PDB entry 9GUT | electron microscopy, 2.80 A resolution | chains A and K of the 24 polymer chains in the assembly

== Chain A ==
Molecule: 16S ribosomal RNA
Source organism: Escherichia coli K-12
Sequence (3082 nucleotides; row label = number of the first residue in the row):
     1 AAAUUGAAGAGUUUGAUCAUGGCUCAGAUUGAACGCUGGCGGCAGGCCUA
    51 ACACAUGCAAGUCGAACGGUAACAGGAAGAAGCUUGCUUCUUUGCUGACG
   101 AGUGGCGGACGGGUGAGUAAUGUCUGGGAAACUGCCUGAUGGAGGGGGAU
   151 AACUACUGGAAACGGUAGCUAAUACCGCAUAACGUCGCAAGACCAAAGAG
   201 GGGUACCUUCGGGCCUCUUGCCAUCGGAUGUGCCCAGAUGGGAUUAGCUA
   251 GUAGGUGGGGUAACGGCUCACCUAGGCGACGAUCCCUAGCUGGUCUGAGA
   301 GGAUGACCAGCCACACUGGAACUGAGACACGGUCCAGACUCCUACGGGAG
   351 GCAGCAGUGGGGAAUAUUGCACAAUGGGCGCAAGCCUGAUGCAGCCAUGC
   401 CGCGUGUAUGAAGAAGGCCUUCGGGUUGUAAAGUACUUUCAGCGGGGAGG
   451 AAGGGAGUAAAGUUAAUACCUUUGCUCAUUGACGUUACCCGCAGAAGAAG
   501 CACCGGCUAACUCCGUGCCAGCAGCCXCGGUAAUACGGAGGGUGCAAGCG
   551 UUAAUCGGAAUUACUGGGCGUAAAGCGCACGCAGGCGGUUUGUUAAGUCA
   601 GAUGUGAAAUCCCCGGGCUCAACCUGGGAACUGCAUCUGAUACUGGCAAG
   651 CUUGAGUCUCGUAGAGGGGGGUAGAAUUCCAGGUGUAGCGGUGAAAUGCG
   701 UAGAGAUCUGGAGGAAUACCGGUGGCGAAGGCGGCCCCCUGGACGAAGAC
   751 UGACGCUCAGGUGCGAAAGCGUGGGGAGCAAACAGGAUUAGAUACCCUGG
   801 UAGUCCACGCCGUAAACGAUGUCGACUUGGAGGUUGUGCCCUUGAGGCGU
   851 GGCUUCCGGAGCUAACGCGUUAAGUCGACCGCCUGGGGAGUACGGCCGCA
   901 AGGUUAAAACUCAAAUGAAUUGACGGGGGCCCGCACAAGCGGUGGAGCAU
   951 GUGGUUUAAUUCGAUGXAACGCGAAGAACCUUACCUGGUCUUGACAUCCA
  1001 CGGAAGUUUUCAGAGAUGAGAAUGUGCCUUCGGGAACCGUGAGACAGGUG
  1051 CUGCAUGGCUGUCGUCAGCUCGUGUUGUGAAAUGUUGGGUUAAGUCCCGC
  1101 AACGAGCGCAACCCUUAUCCUUUGUUGCCAGCGGUCCGGCCGGGAACUCA
  1151 AAGGAGACUGCCAGUGAUAAACUGGAGGAAGGUGGGGAUGACGUCAAGUC
  1201 AUCAUGGCCCUUACGACCAGGGCUACACACGUGCUACAAUGGCGCAUACA
  1251 AAGAGAAGCGACCUCGCGAGAGCAAGCGGACCUCAUAAAGUGCGUCGUAG
  1301 UCCGGAUUGGAGUCUGCAACUCGACUCCAUGAAGUCGGAAUCGCUAGUAA
  1351 UCGUGGAUCAGAAUGCCACGGUGAAUACGUUCCCGGGCCUUGUACACACC
  1401 GCCCGUXACACCAUGGGAGUGGGUUGCAAAAGAAGUAGGUAGCUUAACCU
  1451 UCGGGAGGGCGCUUACCACUUUGUGAUUCAUGACUGGGGUGAAGUCGUAA
  1501 CAAGGUAACCGUAGGGGAACCUGCGGUUGGAUCACCUCCUUAAAUUGAAG
  1551 AGUUUGAUCAUGGCUCAGAUUGAACGCUGGCGGCAGGCCUAACACAUGCA
  1601 AGUCGAACGGUAACAGGAAGAAGCUUGCUUCUUUGCUGACGAGUGGCGGA
  1651 CGGGUGAGUAAUGUCUGGGAAACUGCCUGAUGGAGGGGGAUAACUACUGG
  1701 AAACGGUAGCUAAUACCGCAUAACGUCGCAAGACCAAAGAGGGGUACCUU
  1751 CGGGCCUCUUGCCAUCGGAUGUGCCCAGAUGGGAUUAGCUAGUAGGUGGG
  1801 GUAACGGCUCACCUAGGCGACGAUCCCUAGCUGGUCUGAGAGGAUGACCA
  1851 GCCACACUGGAACUGAGACACGGUCCAGACUCCUACGGGAGGCAGCAGUG
  1901 GGGAAUAUUGCACAAUGGGCGCAAGCCUGAUGCAGCCAUGCCGCGUGUAU
  1951 GAAGAAGGCCUUCGGGUUGUAAAGUACUUUCAGCGGGGAGGAAGGGAGUA
  2001 AAGUUAAUACCUUUGCUCAUUGACGUUACCCGCAGAAGAAGCACCGGCUA
  2051 ACUCCGUGCCAGCAGCCXCGGUAAUACGGAGGGUGCAAGCGUUAAUCGGA
  2101 AUUACUGGGCGUAAAGCGCACGCAGGCGGUUUGUUAAGUCAGAUGUGAAA
  2151 UCCCCGGGCUCAACCUGGGAACUGCAUCUGAUACUGGCAAGCUUGAGUCU
  2201 CGUAGAGGGGGGUAGAAUUCCAGGUGUAGCGGUGAAAUGCGUAGAGAUCU
  2251 GGAGGAAUACCGGUGGCGAAGGCGGCCCCCUGGACGAAGACUGACGCUCA
  2301 GGUGCGAAAGCGUGGGGAGCAAACAGGAUUAGAUACCCUGGUAGUCCACG
  2351 CCGUAAACGAUGUCGACUUGGAGGUUGUGCCCUUGAGGCGUGGCUUCCGG
  2401 AGCUAACGCGUUAAGUCGACCGCCUGGGGAGUACGGCCGCAAGGUUAAAA
  2451 CUCAAAUGAAUUGACGGGGGCCCGCACAAGCGGUGGAGCAUGUGGUUUAA
  2501 UUCGAUGXAACGCGAAGAACCUUACCUGGUCUUGACAUCCACGGAAGUUU
  2551 UCAGAGAUGAGAAUGUGCCUUCGGGAACCGUGAGACAGGUGCUGCAUGGC
  2601 UGUCGUCAGCUCGUGUUGUGAAAUGUUGGGUUAAGUCCCGCAACGAGCGC
  2651 AACCCUUAUCCUUUGUUGCCAGCGGUCCGGCCGGGAACUCAAAGGAGACU
  2701 GCCAGUGAUAAACUGGAGGAAGGUGGGGAUGACGUCAAGUCAUCAUGGCC
  2751 CUUACGACCAGGGCUACACACGUGCUACAAUGGCGCAUACAAAGAGAAGC
  2801 GACCUCGCGAGAGCAAGCGGACCUCAUAAAGUGCGUCGUAGUCCGGAUUG
  2851 GAGUCUGCAACUCGACUCCAUGAAGUCGGAAUCGCUAGUAAUCGUGGAUC
  2901 AGAAUGCCACGGUGAAUACGUUCCCGGGCCUUGUACACACCGCCCGUXAC
  2951 ACCAUGGGAGUGGGUUGCAAAAGAAGUAGGUAGCUUAACCUUCGGGAGGG
  3001 CGCUUACCACUUUGUGAUUCAUGACUGGGGUGAAGUCGUAACAAGGUAAC
  3051 CGUAGGGGAACCUGCGGUUGGAUCACCUCCUU
Unresolved in the structure: 1492-1493, 1542-3082
Covalently attached groups: covalent link 2MG_1516-MA6_1519
Modified residues: PSU (pseudouridine-5'-monophosphate) at position 516, G7M (N7-methyl-guanosine-5'-monophosphate) at position 527, 2MG (2N-methylguanosine-5'-monophosphate) at position 966, 5MC (5-methylcytidine-5'-monophosphate) at position 967, 2MG (2N-methylguanosine-5'-monophosphate) at position 1207, 4OC (4n,o2'-methylcytidine-5'-monophosphate) at position 1402, 5MC (5-methylcytidine-5'-monophosphate) at position 1407, UR3 (3-methyluridine-5'-monophoshate) at position 1498, 2MG (2N-methylguanosine-5'-monophosphate) at position 1516, MA6 (6N-dimethyladenosine-5'-monophoshate) at position 1518, MA6 (6N-dimethyladenosine-5'-monophoshate) at position 1519, PSU (pseudouridine-5'-monophosphate) at position 2057, G7M (N7-methyl-guanosine-5'-monophosphate) at position 2068, 2MG (2N-methylguanosine-5'-monophosphate) at position 2507, 5MC (5-methylcytidine-5'-monophosphate) at position 2508, 2MG (2N-methylguanosine-5'-monophosphate) at position 2748, 4OC (4n,o2'-methylcytidine-5'-monophosphate) at position 2943, 5MC (5-methylcytidine-5'-monophosphate) at position 2948, UR3 (3-methyluridine-5'-monophoshate) at position 3039, 2MG (2N-methylguanosine-5'-monophosphate) at position 3057, MA6 (6N-dimethyladenosine-5'-monophoshate) at position 3059, MA6 (6N-dimethyladenosine-5'-monophoshate) at position 3060
Metal / ion sites: Mg2+ site 1 near G21 (its only coordinating residue here); Mg2+ site 2: C48, G115; Mg2+ site 3 near A53 (its only coordinating residue here); Mg2+ site 4: A59, U387; Mg2+ site 5 near G100 (its only coordinating residue here); Mg2+ site 6: A109, G331; Mg2+ site 7 near G111 (its only coordinating residue here); Mg2+ site 8: G115, G117, G289; Mg2+ site 9: A116, G117, G289; Mg2+ site 10 near G145 (its only coordinating residue here); Mg2+ site 11 near A171 (its only coordinating residue here); Mg2+ site 12: A174, C175; 73 more Mg2+ sites not listed

== Chain K ==
Molecule: 30S ribosomal protein S10
Source organism: Escherichia coli K-12
UniProt: P0A7R5 (RS10_ECOLI); residues 1-103 here = UniProt positions 1-103
Amino-acid sequence (103 residues; row label = number of the first residue in the row):
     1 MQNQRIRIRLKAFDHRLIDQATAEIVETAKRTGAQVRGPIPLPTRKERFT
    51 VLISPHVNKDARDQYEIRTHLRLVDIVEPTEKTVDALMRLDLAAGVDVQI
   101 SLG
Unresolved in the structure: 1-2

== How chain A and chain K interact ==
Contacting residue pairs (66):
  G963(A) - His56(K)  hydrogen bond to the sugar
  G963(A) - Val57(K)  base contact
  A964(A) - His56(K)  sugar contact
  C972(A) - Val57(K)  base contact
  C972(A) - Lys59(K)  phosphate contact
  G973(A) - Leu52(K)  sugar contact
  G973(A) - Pro55(K)  sugar contact
  G973(A) - His56(K)  hydrogen bond to the sugar
  G973(A) - Val57(K)  sugar contact
  G973(A) - Lys59(K)  salt bridge to the phosphate
  A975(A) - Lys59(K)  salt bridge to the phosphate
  G1058(A) - Pro55(K)  base contact
  C1059(A) - Ile53(K)  hydrogen bond to the sugar
  C1059(A) - Pro55(K)  base contact
  U1060(A) - Ile53(K)  sugar contact
  U1060(A) - Ser54(K)  sugar contact
  U1060(A) - Pro55(K)  sugar contact
  U1060(A) - Asn58(K)  hydrogen bond to the sugar
  U1060(A) - Ala61(K)  phosphate contact
  G1061(A) - Asn58(K)  hydrogen bond to the sugar
  G1061(A) - Ala61(K)  phosphate contact
  C1114(A) - Arg68(K)  hydrogen bond to the phosphate
  U1115(A) - Arg68(K)  salt bridge to the phosphate
  U1123(A) - Gly38(K)  sugar contact
  U1123(A) - Pro39(K)  hydrogen bond to the sugar
  U1123(A) - Ile40(K)  sugar contact
  U1123(A) - Pro41(K)  base contact
  G1124(A) - Arg37(K)  salt bridge to the phosphate
  G1124(A) - Gly38(K)  hydrogen bond to the phosphate
  U1125(A) - Arg7(K)  hydrogen bond to the phosphate
  U1125(A) - Arg37(K)  salt bridge to the phosphate
  U1125(A) - Ile40(K)  base contact
  U1126(A) - Arg7(K)  salt bridge to the phosphate
  U1126(A) - Arg9(K)  hydrogen bond to the base
  U1126(A) - Leu42(K)  base contact
  U1126(A) - Leu73(K)  base contact
  A1150(A) - Pro41(K)  hydrogen bond to the sugar
  A1150(A) - Leu42(K)  sugar contact
  A1150(A) - Pro43(K)  sugar contact
  A1151(A) - Pro41(K)  sugar contact
  A1151(A) - Leu42(K)  sugar contact
  A1151(A) - Pro43(K)  sugar contact
  A1151(A) - Thr44(K)  phosphate contact
  A1151(A) - Arg72(K)  hydrogen bond to the phosphate
  A1152(A) - His15(K)  phosphate contact
  A1152(A) - His70(K)  salt bridge to the phosphate
  A1152(A) - Arg72(K)  salt bridge to the phosphate
  G1153(A) - His15(K)  salt bridge to the phosphate
  G1198(A) - Pro55(K)  base contact
  G1198(A) - His56(K)  sugar contact
  U1199(A) - His56(K)  sugar contact
  U1202(A) - Pro55(K)  base contact
  G1253(A) - Lys46(K)  phosphate contact
  A1254(A) - Glu47(K)  phosphate contact
  G1255(A) - Arg45(K)  salt bridge to the phosphate
  G1279(A) - Arg9(K)  salt bridge to the phosphate
  G1279(A) - Lys11(K)  salt bridge to the phosphate
  G1279(A) - Arg45(K)  base contact
  A1280(A) - Arg9(K)  salt bridge to the phosphate
  A1280(A) - Pro43(K)  sugar contact
  A1280(A) - Leu71(K)  phosphate contact
  C1366(A) - Arg62(K)  hydrogen bond to the phosphate
  C1367(A) - Thr50(K)  hydrogen bond to the sugar
  C1367(A) - Arg62(K)  salt bridge to the phosphate
  C1367(A) - Gln64(K)  hydrogen bond to the phosphate
  A1368(A) - Gln64(K)  hydrogen bond to the phosphate
Interface residues without a listed pair, chain A (33 interface residues in all): A969, U1189, C1281
Interface residues without a listed pair, chain K (35 interface residues in all): Arg48, Asp63, Asp75

== Summary ==
33 residues of chain A and 35 residues of chain K are in contact, with 16 hydrogen bonds and 14 salt bridges.
Among the polar pairs are U1126(A)-Arg9(K), G963(A)-His56(K) and G973(A)-His56(K). The Mg2+ site 2 is built by
C48(A) and G115(A).
Chain A is 16S ribosomal RNA and chain K is 30S ribosomal protein S10, both from Escherichia coli K-12; the
structure, 30S mRNA delivery complex (bS1 resolved), was determined by electron microscopy together with 9GUP,
9GUQ, 9GUR, 9GUS, 9GUU, 9GUV, 9GUW and 9GUX from the same study.
